Entry 6RBK (electron microscopy, 3.40 A resolution); this record covers chains A and C of the 3 polymer chains in the assembly.

Chain A:
Name: Afp7
Source organism: Serratia entomophila
UniProtKB: Q6HAD2 (Q6HAD2_9GAMM); residues 1-229 here = UniProt positions 1-229
Sequence (229 residues; each row starts with the number of its first residue):
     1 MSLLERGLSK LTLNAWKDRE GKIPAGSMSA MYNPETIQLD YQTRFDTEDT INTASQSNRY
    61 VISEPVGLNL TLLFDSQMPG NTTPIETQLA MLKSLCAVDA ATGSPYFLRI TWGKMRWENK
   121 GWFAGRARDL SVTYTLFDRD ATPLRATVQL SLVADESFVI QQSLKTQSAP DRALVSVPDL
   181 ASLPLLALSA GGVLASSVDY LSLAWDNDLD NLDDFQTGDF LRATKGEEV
Unresolved in the structure: 1, 225-229

Chain C:
Name: Afp8
Source organism: Serratia entomophila
UniProtKB: Q6HAD1 (Q6HAD1_9GAMM); numbering as in UniProt (aligned over 1-529)
Sequence (529 residues; each row starts with the number of its first residue):
     1 MSHITLDIAG QRSTLGIRRL RVQQLINEIP LAQLELHIPT DNHGAADNAV QHEVSRFTLG
    61 VRVGIAQDNK PLFDGYLVQK KMQLKGKEWS VRLEARHALQ KLTFLPHSRV FRQQDDSTVM
   121 KGLLQSAGVK LTQESAAQLS SKHDQLLQFR LSDWQFIRSR LLSTNCWLLP DAASDTVVIR
   181 PLSDAAMASR TLARDSHDYT LYEINLNFDN RFTPDSLSLQ GWDIAAQRLT AAQKSPAGAF
   241 RPWKPAGKVG QSSAGRQDYA LAFSMLPEAT LQTLSNSWLN YQQMTGVQGH IVLAGTRDFA
   301 PGESITLSGF GAGLDGTAML SGVNQQFDTQ YGWRSELVIG LPASMLEPAP PVRSLHIGTV
   361 AGFTADPQHL DRIAIHLPAL NLPDSLIFAR LSKPWASHAS GFCFYPEPGD EVVVGFIDSD
   421 PRYPMILGAL HNPKNTAPFP PDEKNNRKGL IVSQADQTQA LMIDTEEKTL RLMAGDNTLT
   481 LTGEGNLTMS TPNALQLQAD TLGLQADSNL SIAGKQQVEI TSAKINMKK
Unresolved in the structure: 1-2, 134-140, 184-188, 248-256, 528-529

Chain A / chain C interface:
Residue-residue contacts (22):
  Asp-49(A) / Arg-18(C)
  Asp-49(A) / Thr-329(C)
  Thr-50(A) / Gly-16(C)
  Thr-50(A) / Ile-17(C)  hydrogen bond (side chain-backbone)
  Ile-51(A) / Ile-4(C)
  Ile-51(A) / Ile-17(C)  hydrogen bond (backbone-backbone)
  Ile-51(A) / Leu-20(C)  hydrophobic
  Ile-51(A) / Phe-327(C)  hydrophobic
  Asn-52(A) / His-3(C)
  Asn-52(A) / Ile-4(C)
  Asn-52(A) / Leu-15(C)  hydrogen bond (side chain-backbone)
  Asn-52(A) / Gly-16(C)
  Asn-52(A) / Ile-17(C)
  Asn-58(A) / Asp-41(C)
  Arg-59(A) / His-37(C)
  Arg-59(A) / Asp-41(C)
  Arg-59(A) / Glu-88(C)  salt bridge
  Tyr-60(A) / Asp-41(C)  hydrogen bond (backbone-side chain)
  Tyr-60(A) / Lys-87(C)
  Val-61(A) / Lys-87(C)
  Ser-197(A) / Gly-44(C)  hydrogen bond (side chain-backbone)
  Ser-197(A) / Ala-45(C)
Interface residues without a listed pair, chain C (16 interface residues in all): Asp-328

In short:
Chain A and chain C form an interface of 9 and 16 residues respectively; the contacts include 5 hydrogen bonds
and 1 salt bridge. Polar pairs include Arg-59(A)/Glu-88(C), Thr-50(A)/Ile-17(C) and Asn-52(A)/Leu-15(C).
Here chain A is Afp7 and chain C is Afp8, both from Serratia entomophila. Entry 6RBK (Cryo-EM structure of the
anti-feeding prophage (AFP) baseplate in extended state, 3-fold symmetrised) was determined by electron
microscopy (same publication as 6RBN, 6RGL, 6RAO, 6RAP and 6RC8).
